PDB entry 6PSF | electron microscopy, 3.50 A resolution | chains B and U of the 5 polymer chains in the assembly

Chain B:
Protein: Capsid protein VP3
From: Rhinovirus C
Notes: EC 3.4.22.29, 3.6.1.15, 3.4.22.28, 2.7.7.48
UniProt: E5D8F2 (E5D8F2_9ENTO); residues 1-235 here correspond to UniProt positions 333-567 (UniProt number = residue number + 332)
Chain sequence (235 residues; row label = number of the first residue in the row):
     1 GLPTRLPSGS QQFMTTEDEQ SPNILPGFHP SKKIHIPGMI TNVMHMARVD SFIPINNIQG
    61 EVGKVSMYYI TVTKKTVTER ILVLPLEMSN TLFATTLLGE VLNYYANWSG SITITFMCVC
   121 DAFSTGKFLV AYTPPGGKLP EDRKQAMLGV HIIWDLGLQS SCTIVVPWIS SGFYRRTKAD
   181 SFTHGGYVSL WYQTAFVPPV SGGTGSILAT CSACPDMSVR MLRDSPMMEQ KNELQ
Swiss-Prot annotation at these positions:
  - region: E233 to Q235 (Amphipathic alpha-helix)

Chain U:
Protein: Cadherin-related family member 3
From: Homo sapiens
Notes: fragment: extracellular cadherin-like domains 1-2
UniProt: Q6ZTQ4 (CDHR3_HUMAN); residues 20-237 here = UniProt positions 20-237
Chain sequence (239 residues; row label = number of the first residue in the row):
     9 MASDYKDDDD KLHLILLPAT GNVAENSPPG TSVHKFSVKL SASLSPVIPG FPQIVNSNPL
    69 TEAFRVNWLS GTYFEVVTTG MEQLDFETGP NIFDLQIYVK DEVGVTDLQV LTVQVTDVNE
   129 PPQFQGNLAE GLHLYIVERA NPGFIYQVEA FDPEDTSRNI PLSYFLISPP KSFRMSANGT
   189 LFSTTELDFE AGHRSFHLIV EVRDSGGLKA STELQVNIVN LNDEVPRFTG GTKHHHHHH
Not modelled in the structure: 9-19, 128-247
Construct notes: expression tag (9-19, 238-247)
Swiss-Prot annotation at these positions:
  - glycosylation: N186 (N-linked (GlcNAc...) asparagine)
  - mutagenesis: P26 (P26A: Complete loss of interaction with human rhinovirus C), I100 (I100A: Complete loss of interaction with human rhinovirus C), D102 (D102A/N: Complete loss of interaction with human rhinovirus C), V118 (V118G: Complete loss of interaction with human rhinovirus C)
From the paper describing this entry:
  - mutagenesis - H21G: decreased binding to virus
  - mutagenesis - H21L, H21Q, L116A: unchanged binding to virus

Interface between chain B and chain U:
Pairs across the interface (21; chain B residue first):
  N56(B) - P26(U)  hydrogen bond (side chain-backbone)
  I58(B) - L24(U)  hydrophobic
  I58(B) - P26(U)
  Q59(B) - L24(U)
  E61(B) - A27(U)
  E61(B) - T28(U)  hydrogen bond (side chain-backbone)
  K64(B) - T28(U)
  S66(B) - T28(U)  hydrogen bond
  Y69(B) - T28(U)
  T71(B) - V118(U)
  T71(B) - T120(U)
  T73(B) - Q104(U)
  T73(B) - V118(U)
  K75(B) - L116(U)  hydrogen bond (side chain-backbone)
  K75(B) - Q117(U)
  E79(B) - D115(U)
  S201(B) - N64(U)
  G202(B) - N66(U)
  G203(B) - N66(U)
  T204(B) - D102(U)
  T204(B) - V118(U)
Interface residues without a listed pair, chain B (16 interface residues in all): K74
Interface residues without a listed pair, chain U (15 interface residues in all): S65, Q122
Interface features reported in the paper:
  - residue pairs: P26(U)-N56(B), L116(U)-K75(B)

Overview:
16 residues of chain B face 15 of chain U across their interface, with 4 hydrogen bonds. Polar pairs include
N56(B)-P26(U), E61(B)-T28(U) and S66(B)-T28(U). The paper describes contacts between P26(U) and N56(B) and
L116(U) and K75(B). From the paper: H21G of chain U reduces binding to virus; H21L, H21Q and L116A of chain U
leave binding to virus unchanged.
Here chain B is Capsid protein VP3 (Rhinovirus C) and chain U is Cadherin-related family member 3 (Homo
sapiens). Entry 6PSF (Rhinovirus C15 complexed with domains I and II of receptor CDHR3) was determined by
electron microscopy (same publication as 6PPO).
